9C1H - chains H and V of the 43 polymer chains in the assembly; structure by electron microscopy, 2.88 A resolution.

# Chain H
Molecule: Intermediate capsid protein VP6
From: Simian rotavirus A strain RRV
UniProt: B2BN53 (VP6_ROTRH); residue numbers follow UniProt; this construct covers 1-397
Chain sequence (397 residues; row label = number of the first residue in the row):
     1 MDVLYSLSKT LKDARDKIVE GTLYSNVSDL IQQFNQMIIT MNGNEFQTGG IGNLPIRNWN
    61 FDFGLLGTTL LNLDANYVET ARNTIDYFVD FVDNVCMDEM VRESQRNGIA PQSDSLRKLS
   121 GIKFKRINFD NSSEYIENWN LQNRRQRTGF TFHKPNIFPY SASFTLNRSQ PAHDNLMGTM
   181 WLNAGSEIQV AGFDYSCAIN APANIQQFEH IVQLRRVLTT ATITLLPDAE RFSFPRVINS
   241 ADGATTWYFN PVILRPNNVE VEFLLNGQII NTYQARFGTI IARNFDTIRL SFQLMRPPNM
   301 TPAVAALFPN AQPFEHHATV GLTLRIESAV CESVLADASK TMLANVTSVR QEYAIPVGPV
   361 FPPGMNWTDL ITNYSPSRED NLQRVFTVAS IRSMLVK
Not modelled in the structure: 397
Modified / non-standard residues: Met1 (N-formylmethionine; FME)
Ion coordination: Zn2+ site 1: His153 (shared with 1 residue of chain F; 1 residue of chain G); Zn2+ site 2 near His173 (its only coordinating residue here)

# Chain V
Molecule: Outer capsid glycoprotein VP7
From: Simian rotavirus A strain RRV
UniProt: P12476 (VP7_ROTRH); residues 1-326 here = UniProt positions 1-326
Chain sequence (326 residues; each row starts with the number of its first residue):
     1 MYGIEYTTVL TFLISLILLN YILKSLTRMM DFIIYRFLFI VVILSPLLKA QNYGINLPIT
    61 GSMDTAYANS TQEETFLTST LCLYYPTEAA TEINDNSWKD TLSQLFLTKG WPTGSVYFKE
   121 YTDIASFSVD PQLYCDYNVV LMKYDATLQL DMSELADLIL NEWLCNPMDI TLYYYQQTDE
   181 ANKWISMGSS CTIKVCPLNT QTLGIGCLTT DTATFEEVAT AEKLVITDVV DGVNHKLDVT
   241 TATCTIRNCK KLGPRENVAV IQVGGSDVLD ITADPTTAPQ TERMMRINWK KWWQVFYTVV
   301 DYVNQIIQAM SKRSRSLNSA AFYYRI
Not modelled in the structure: 1-50
Disulfide bonds: Cys82-Cys135, Cys165-Cys249, Cys191-Cys244, Cys196-Cys207
Glycans and other covalent adducts: N-acetylglucosamine (NAG) linked to Asn69
Ion coordination: Ca2+ site 1: Asp95 (shared with 3 residues of chain U); Ca2+ site 2: Asp151, Glu154, Glu222, Leu224; Ca2+ site 3: Gln177, Asp228, Val229, Asp231 (shared with 1 residue of chain T); Ca2+ site 4: Gly206, Thr214, Glu216 (shared with 1 residue of chain T); Ca2+ site 5: Asp270, Thr272, Asp274, Thr277; Ca2+ site 6: Asp301 (shared with 4 residues of chain U)

# Interface between chain H and chain V
Residue-residue contacts (35):
  Ala162(H) with Ser62(V); Met63(V), hydrogen bond (backbone-backbone)
  Ser163(H) with Gly61(V); Ser62(V); Met63(V)
  Phe164(H) with Ile59(V); Thr60(V); Gly61(V), hydrogen bond (backbone-backbone); Ser62(V); Met63(V), hydrophobic
  Thr165(H) with Pro58(V); Ile59(V); Thr60(V), hydrogen bond
  Leu166(H) with Pro58(V); Ile59(V), hydrogen bond (backbone-backbone)
  Asn167(H) with Asn56(V), hydrogen bond (backbone-side chain); Pro58(V)
  Pro171(H) with Ser314(V)
  Asp174(H) with Pro254(V)
  Trp181(H) with Thr60(V)
  Arg236(H) with Met63(V)
  Val237(H) with Tyr67(V)
  Ile238(H) with Met63(V), hydrophobic
  Asn239(H) with Ser62(V), hydrogen bond (side chain-backbone); Met63(V); Thr65(V), hydrogen bond; Tyr67(V)
  Ala241(H) with Ile59(V), hydrophobic; Gly61(V)
  Gly243(H) with Ala68(V), hydrogen bond (backbone-backbone)
  Thr246(H) with Tyr67(V)
  Asn310(H) with Glu180(V); Asp274(V)
  Gln312(H) with Pro254(V)
  Pro313(H) with Pro279(V)
Interface residues without a listed pair, chain H (26 interface residues in all): Ala172, Met180, Phe232, Ser240, Ala244, Pro309, Ala311
Interface residues without a listed pair, chain V (23 interface residues in all): Asp64, Ala66, Leu252, Gly253, Glu256, Thr277, Thr281, Ser311

# In short
26 residues of chain H and 23 residues of chain V are in contact; the contacts include 8 hydrogen bonds. Polar
pairs include Thr165(H)-Thr60(V), Asn167(H)-Asn56(V) and Asn239(H)-Ser62(V). Covalently linked
N-acetylglucosamine: at Asn69(V). Gly206(V), Thr214(V) and Glu216(V) form the Ca2+ site 4.
Here chain H is Intermediate capsid protein VP6 and chain V is Outer capsid glycoprotein VP7, both from Simian
rotavirus A strain RRV. Entry 9C1H (Rhesus rotavirus (upright structure at 2.88 Angstrom resolution)) was
determined by electron microscopy.
